9D3R - chains H and J of the 10 polymer chains in the assembly; structure by electron microscopy, 3.30 A resolution.

# Chain H
Name: Histone H2B type 1-K
From: Homo sapiens
UniProtKB: O60814 (H2B1K_HUMAN); residues 29-124 here correspond to UniProt positions 30-125 (UniProt number = residue number + 1)
Chain sequence (96 residues; row label = number of the first residue in the row):
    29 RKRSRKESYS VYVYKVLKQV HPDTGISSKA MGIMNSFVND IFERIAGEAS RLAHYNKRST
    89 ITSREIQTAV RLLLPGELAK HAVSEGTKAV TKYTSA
Unresolved in the structure: 29-30, 124

# Chain J
Molecule: 5S rDNA (coding strand)
From: Xenopus borealis
Sequence (145 nucleotides; numbered -72 to 72; the number before each row is that of its first residue; numbers below 1 keep their minus sign (DC-72 is residue -72)):
   -72 CCGAGATCAG ACGATATCGG GCACTTTCAG GGTGGTATGG CCGTAGGCGA GCACAAGGCT
   -12 GACTTTTCCT CCCCTTGTGC TGCCTTCTGG GGGGGGCCCA GCTCCTCCCC ATGCCAGGGT
    48 CTTTTCCCCC AGGCAGGAAA ACAAG

# How chain H and chain J interact
Residue-residue contacts (14):
  Ser32(H) with DT30(J), phosphate contact
  Arg33(H) with DT-46(J), sugar contact
  Tyr42(H) with DG-53(J), phosphate contact; DG-52(J), phosphate contact
  Gly53(H) with DG-53(J), phosphate contact
  Ile54(H) with DG-54(J), sugar contact; DG-53(J), phosphate contact
  Ser55(H) with DG-54(J), phosphate contact
  Ser56(H) with DG-54(J), hydrogen bond to the phosphate
  Arg86(H) with DG-34(J), phosphate contact
  Ser87(H) with DT-35(J), phosphate contact; DG-34(J), hydrogen bond to the phosphate
  Thr88(H) with DT-35(J), hydrogen bond to the phosphate; DG-34(J), hydrogen bond to the phosphate
Interface residues without a listed pair, chain H (11 interface residues in all): Glu35
Interface residues without a listed pair, chain J (9 interface residues in all): DC-45, DC29

# Summary
11 residues of chain H face 9 of chain J across their interface; the contacts include 4 hydrogen bonds. Among
the polar pairs are Ser56(H)-DG-54(J), Ser87(H)-DG-34(J) and Thr88(H)-DT-35(J).
Here chain H is Histone H2B type 1-K (Homo sapiens) and chain J is 5S rDNA (coding strand) (Xenopus borealis).
Entry 9D3R (147-bp 5S rDNA nucleosome - closed) was determined by electron microscopy, deposited together with
9D3K, 9D3L, 9D3N, 9D3O, 9D3Q, 9D3S and 9D3T.
